Entry 5UH8 (X-ray diffraction, 4.18 A resolution (low resolution: residue-level contacts below are approximate; hydrogen-bond / salt-bridge calls are withheld)); this record covers chains C and I of the 9 polymer chains in the assembly.

# Chain C
Molecule: DNA-directed RNA polymerase subunit beta
From: Mycobacterium tuberculosis (strain ATCC 25618 / H37Rv)
Notes: EC 2.7.7.6
Reference sequence: P9WGY9 (RPOB_MYCTU); numbering as in UniProt (aligned over 1-1178)
Chain sequence (1178 residues; numbered 1 to 1178; the number before each row is that of its first residue):
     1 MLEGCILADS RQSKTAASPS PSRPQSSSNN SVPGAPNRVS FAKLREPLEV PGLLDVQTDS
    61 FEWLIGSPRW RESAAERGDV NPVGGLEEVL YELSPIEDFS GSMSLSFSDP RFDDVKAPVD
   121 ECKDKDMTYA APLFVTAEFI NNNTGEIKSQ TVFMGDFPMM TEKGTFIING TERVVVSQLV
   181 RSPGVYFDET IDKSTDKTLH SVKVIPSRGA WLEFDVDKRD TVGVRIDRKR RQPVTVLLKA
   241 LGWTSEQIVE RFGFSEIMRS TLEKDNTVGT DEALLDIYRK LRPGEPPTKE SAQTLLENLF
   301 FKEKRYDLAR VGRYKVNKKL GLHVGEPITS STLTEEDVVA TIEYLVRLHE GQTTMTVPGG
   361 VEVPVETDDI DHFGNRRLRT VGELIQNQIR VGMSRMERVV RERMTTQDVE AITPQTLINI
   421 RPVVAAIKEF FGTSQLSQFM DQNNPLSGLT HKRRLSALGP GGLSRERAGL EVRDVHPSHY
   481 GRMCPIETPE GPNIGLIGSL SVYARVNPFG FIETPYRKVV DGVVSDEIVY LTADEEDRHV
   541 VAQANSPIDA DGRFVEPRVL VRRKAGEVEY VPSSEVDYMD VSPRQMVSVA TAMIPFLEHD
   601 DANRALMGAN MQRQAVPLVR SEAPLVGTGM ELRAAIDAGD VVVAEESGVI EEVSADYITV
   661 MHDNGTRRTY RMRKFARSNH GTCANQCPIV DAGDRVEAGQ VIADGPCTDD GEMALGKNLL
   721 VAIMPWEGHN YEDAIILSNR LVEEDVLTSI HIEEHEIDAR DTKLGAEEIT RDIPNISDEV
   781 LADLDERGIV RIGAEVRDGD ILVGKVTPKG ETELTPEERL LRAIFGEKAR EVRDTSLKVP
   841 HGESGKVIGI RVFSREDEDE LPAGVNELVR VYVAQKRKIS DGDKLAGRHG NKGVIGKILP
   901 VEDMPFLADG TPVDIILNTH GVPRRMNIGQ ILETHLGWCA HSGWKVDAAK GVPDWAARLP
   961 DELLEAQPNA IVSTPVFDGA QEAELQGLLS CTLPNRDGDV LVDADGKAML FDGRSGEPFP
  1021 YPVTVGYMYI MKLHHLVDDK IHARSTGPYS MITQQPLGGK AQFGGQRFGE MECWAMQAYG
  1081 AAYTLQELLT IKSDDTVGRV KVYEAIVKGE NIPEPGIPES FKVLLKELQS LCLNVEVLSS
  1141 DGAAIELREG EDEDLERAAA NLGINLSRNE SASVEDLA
Unresolved in the structure: 1-27, 1154-1178

# Chain I
Molecule: 4-nt RNA strand
Sequence (4 nucleotides; numbered 1 to 4; the number before each row is that of its first residue):
     1 UCGA
Metal / ion sites: Mg2+: A4 (shared with 3 residues of chain D)

# Chain C / chain I interface
Residue-residue contacts (16):
  Gln-438(C) / U1(I)
  Arg-454(C) / U1(I)
  Arg-454(C) / C2(I)
  Pro-489(C) / C2(I)
  Glu-490(C) / A4(I)
  Asn-493(C) / U1(I)
  Asn-493(C) / C2(I)
  Ile-497(C) / U1(I)
  Arg-613(C) / C2(I)
  Gln-614(C) / C2(I)
  Gln-614(C) / G3(I)
  Lys-884(C) / G3(I)
  Lys-884(C) / A4(I)
  Lys-892(C) / A4(I)
  His-1035(C) / C2(I)
  His-1035(C) / G3(I)
Interface residues without a listed pair, chain C (12 interface residues in all): Asn-610

# Overview
12 residues of chain C face 4 of chain I across their interface.
Chain C is DNA-directed RNA polymerase subunit beta (Mycobacterium tuberculosis (strain ATCC 25618 / H37Rv))
and chain I is a 4-nt RNA strand; the structure, Crystal structure of Mycobacterium tuberculosis transcription
initiation complex containing 4nt RNA, was determined by X-ray diffraction (same publication as 5UH5, 5UH6,
5UH9, 5UHA, 5UHB, 5UHC and 4 further entries).
